PDB entry 1UW6 | X-ray diffraction, 2.20 A resolution | chains A and B of the 5 polymer chains in the assembly

# Chain A (and B)
Name: Acetylcholine-binding protein
From: Lymnaea stagnalis
Notes: chain B of this document is another copy of the same molecule, construct and numbering; everything in this record applies to it too
UniProtKB: P58154 (ACHP_LYMST); residues 0-210 here correspond to UniProt positions 19-229 (UniProt number = residue number + 19)
Sequence (211 residues; each row starts with the number of its first residue; numbering starts at 0):
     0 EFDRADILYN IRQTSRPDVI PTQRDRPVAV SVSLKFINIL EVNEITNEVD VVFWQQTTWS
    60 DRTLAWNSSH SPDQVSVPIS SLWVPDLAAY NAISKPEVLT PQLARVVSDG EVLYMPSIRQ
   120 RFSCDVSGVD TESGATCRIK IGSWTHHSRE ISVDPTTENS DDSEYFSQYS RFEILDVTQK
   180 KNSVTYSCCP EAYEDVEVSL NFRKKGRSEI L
Disordered / not traced: 208-210 (chain B: 206-210)
Disulfide bonds: Cys123-Cys136, Cys187-Cys188
Construct notes: conflict Glu0 (Ser19 in P58154), Phe1 (Leu20 in P58154)
Small-molecule neighbours:
  - (S)-3-(1-methylpyrrolidin-2-yl)pyridine (NCT), molecule 1: Trp53, Arg104, Leu112, Met114
  - (S)-3-(1-methylpyrrolidin-2-yl)pyridine (NCT), molecule 2: Tyr89, Ser142, Trp143, Thr144, Tyr185, Cys187, Cys188, Tyr192
Swiss-Prot annotation at these positions:
  - glycosylation: Asn66 (N-linked (GlcNAc...) asparagine)
What the authors report for this chain:
  - binding site for (S)-3-(1-methylpyrrolidin-2-yl)pyridine: Trp53, Tyr89, Leu102, Leu112, Met114, Trp143, Cys188, Tyr192
  - conformationally variable residues (side-chain flip): Tyr89, Lys139
  - contacts within the chain: Asp85-Trp143 (hydrogen bond), Lys139-Tyr185 (hydrogen bond)

# How chain A and chain B interact
Contacting residue pairs (53):
  Arg15(A) with Ala4(B), hydrogen bond (side chain-backbone); Leu7(B); Tyr8(B); Arg11(B)
  Asp17(A) with Leu7(B); Pro77(B)
  Val18(A) with Ala4(B), hydrophobic; Leu7(B), hydrophobic
  Ile19(A) with Arg3(B)
  Thr21(A) with Arg3(B)
  Asp24(A) with Arg3(B), salt bridge
  Ile44(A) with Arg170(B)
  Thr45(A) with Tyr168(B); Arg170(B)
  Asn46(A) with Tyr168(B), hydrogen bond (side chain-backbone)
  Glu47(A) with Leu39(B)
  Asp85(A) with Pro100(B); Leu102(B)
  Leu86(A) with Pro100(B)
  Ala87(A) with Thr99(B); Pro100(B)
  Tyr89(A) with Trp53(B), hydrophobic
  Ala91(A) with Leu98(B)
  Ile92(A) with Leu39(B), hydrophobic; Arg118(B), hydrogen bond (backbone-side chain)
  Ser93(A) with Leu98(B)
  Lys94(A) with Glu96(B), hydrogen bond (backbone-side chain); Val97(B); Leu98(B)
  Pro95(A) with Leu98(B)
  Arg120(A) with Arg118(B)
  Ser122(A) with Asn37(B), hydrogen bond; Ser166(B), hydrogen bond
  Cys123(A) with Tyr168(B), hydrophobic
  Asp124(A) with Tyr168(B)
  Arg137(A) with Gln167(B); Tyr168(B), hydrogen bond
  Trp143(A) with Trp53(B); Thr99(B); Met114(B), hydrogen bond (side chain-backbone)
  Thr144(A) with Ser75(B), hydrogen bond; Leu102(B); Arg104(B), hydrogen bond (backbone-side chain)
  His145(A) with Ser75(B), hydrogen bond; Arg104(B)
  His146(A) with Arg104(B)
  Glu149(A) with Arg3(B), salt bridge; Arg104(B), salt bridge
  Tyr185(A) with Tyr164(B)
  Ser186(A) with Glu163(B), hydrogen bond; Tyr164(B), hydrogen bond (backbone-side chain)
  Cys187(A) with Met114(B), hydrophobic
  Cys188(A) with Leu112(B), hydrophobic
Other interface residues (no listed pair), chain A (34 interface residues in all): Thr184
Other interface residues (no listed pair), chain B (34 interface residues in all): Ile36, Val51, Gln55, Gln73, Pro115, Ser116, Glu157, Ser169

# In short
Chain A and chain B each contribute 34 residues to their interface, with 13 hydrogen bonds and 3 salt bridges.
Polar pairs include Asp24(A)-Arg3(B), Glu149(A)-Arg3(B) and Glu149(A)-Arg104(B). Chain A binds
(S)-3-(1-methylpyrrolidin-2-yl)pyridine. The paper reports a binding site for
(S)-3-(1-methylpyrrolidin-2-yl)pyridine at Trp53(A), Tyr89(A) and Leu102(A) among others; conformational
variability at Tyr89(A) and Lys139(A).
Both chains are Acetylcholine-binding protein (Lymnaea stagnalis). Entry 1UW6 (X-ray structure of
acetylcholine binding protein (AChBP) in complex with nicotine) was determined by X-ray diffraction, deposited
together with 1UV6 and 1UX2.
